Entry 4Y1C (X-ray diffraction, 2.30 A resolution); this record covers chains B and C of the 3 polymer chains in the assembly.

# Chain B
Molecule: Integrase
Source organism: Human immunodeficiency virus 1
Reference sequence: Q76353 (Q76353_9HIV1); residue numbers follow UniProt; this construct covers 50-212
Chain sequence (167 residues; row label = number of the first residue in the row):
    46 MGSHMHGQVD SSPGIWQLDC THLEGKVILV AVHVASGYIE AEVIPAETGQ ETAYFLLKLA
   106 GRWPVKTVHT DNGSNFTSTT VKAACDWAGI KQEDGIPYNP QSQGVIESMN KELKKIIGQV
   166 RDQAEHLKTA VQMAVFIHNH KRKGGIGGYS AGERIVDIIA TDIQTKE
Unresolved in the structure: 46-56, 139-150, 210-212
Differences from the reference sequence: initiating methionine (46); expression tag (47-49); engineered mutation S56 (Cys in Q76353), D131 (Trp in Q76353), D139 (Phe in Q76353), H185 (Phe in Q76353)
Bound ions: Cd2+ site 1: C65, H67, E92; Cd2+ site 2: E92, D116; Cd2+ site 3: D131 (shared with 3 residues of chain A)

# Chain C
Molecule: Cyclic hexapeptide cyc[NdPopPKID]
Chain sequence (6 residues; row label = number of the first residue in the row):
     1 KIDNXP
Modified / non-standard residues: I2 (D-isoleucine; DIL); 45F ((4S)-4-(prop-2-yn-1-yloxy)-L-proline) at position 5

# How chain B and chain C interact
Contacting residue pairs - 11 pairs, chain B then chain C:
  Q168(B) - K1(C)
  Q168(B) - I2(C)
  A169(B) - I2(C)
  A169(B) - D3(C)
  E170(B) - D3(C)  hydrogen bond (backbone-side chain)
  E170(B) - N4(C)
  H171(B) - D3(C)  hydrogen bond (backbone-side chain)
  H171(B) - N4(C)
  T174(B) - I2(C)
  T174(B) - D3(C)
  M178(B) - I2(C)

# Overview
The interface between chain B and chain C involves 6 residues on one side and 4 on the other, with 2 hydrogen
bonds. Among the polar pairs are E170(B)-D3(C) and H171(B)-D3(C). C65(B), H67(B) and E92(B) coordinate Cd2+
site 1.
Here chain B is Integrase (Human immunodeficiency virus 1) and chain C is Cyclic hexapeptide cyc[NdPopPKID].
Entry 4Y1C (Cyclic hexapeptide cyc[NdPopPKID] in complex with HIV-1 integrase core domain) was determined by
X-ray diffraction.
